6RDU - chains 1 and 7 of the 31 polymer chains in the assembly; structure by electron microscopy, 3.50 A resolution.

# Chain 1
Molecule: ATP synthase associated protein ASA1
Source organism: Polytomella sp. Pringsheim 198.80
Reference sequence: Q85JD5 (Q85JD5_9CHLO); residue numbers follow UniProt; this construct covers 1-618
Chain sequence (618 residues; row label = number of the first residue in the row):
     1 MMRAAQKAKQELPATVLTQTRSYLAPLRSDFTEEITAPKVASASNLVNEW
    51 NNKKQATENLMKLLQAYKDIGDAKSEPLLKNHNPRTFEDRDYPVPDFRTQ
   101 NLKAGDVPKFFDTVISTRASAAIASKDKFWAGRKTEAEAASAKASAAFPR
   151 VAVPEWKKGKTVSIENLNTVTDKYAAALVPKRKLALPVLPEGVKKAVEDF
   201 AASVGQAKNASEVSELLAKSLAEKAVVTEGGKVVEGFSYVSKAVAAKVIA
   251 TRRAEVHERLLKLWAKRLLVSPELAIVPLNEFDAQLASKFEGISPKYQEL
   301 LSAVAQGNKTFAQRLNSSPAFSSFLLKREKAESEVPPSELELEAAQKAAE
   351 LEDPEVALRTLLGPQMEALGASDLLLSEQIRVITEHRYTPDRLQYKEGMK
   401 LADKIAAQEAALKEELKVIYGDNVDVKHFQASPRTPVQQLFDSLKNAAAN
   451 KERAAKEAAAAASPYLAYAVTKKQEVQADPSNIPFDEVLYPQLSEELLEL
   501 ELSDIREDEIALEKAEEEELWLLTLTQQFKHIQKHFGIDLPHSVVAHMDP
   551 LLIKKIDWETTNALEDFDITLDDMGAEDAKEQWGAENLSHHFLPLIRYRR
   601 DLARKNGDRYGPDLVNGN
Unresolved in the structure: 1-22, 618

# Chain 7
Molecule: Mitochondrial ATP synthase associated protein ASA7
Source organism: Polytomella sp. Pringsheim 198.80
Reference sequence: D8V7I2 (D8V7I2_9CHLO); numbering as in UniProt (aligned over 1-190)
Chain sequence (190 residues; row label = number of the first residue in the row):
     1 MSSVRAGVEAGRRDLTTFTFSGLQDAPVAALSGSIKLNVAAKAGKAEVTV
    51 AAGAAKAATQVSAAALRKLSGSKISLAEVARISVLHSSIQNYLLSLSNER
   101 YQLLSQWPDFTTMYGKDFYYRAHPEDLKKFYDAADEYYKLYETVTEFDSL
   151 SALASQVVPNYAARRRSTVHPAIGSTVADGAFTNFLLSKQ
Unresolved in the structure: 1-14

# Interface between chain 1 and chain 7
Residue-residue contacts (106; chain 1 residue first):
  Tyr23(1) with Arg81(7); Ile82(7), hydrophobic; His86(7); Ser151(7); Ser155(7), hydrogen bond (backbone-side chain)
  Ala25(1) with Ser155(7)
  Pro26(1) with Pro159(7)
  Arg28(1) with Asn160(7); Ala163(7); Arg166(7), hydrogen bond (backbone-side chain)
  Ser29(1) with Arg166(7)
  Asp30(1) with Arg166(7), salt bridge
  Phe31(1) with Arg166(7); Thr168(7)
  Thr32(1) with Ala163(7), hydrogen bond (side chain-backbone); Arg166(7), hydrogen bond (backbone-backbone); Ser167(7), hydrogen bond (backbone-side chain); Thr168(7), hydrogen bond (backbone-backbone)
  Glu33(1) with Thr168(7)
  Ile35(1) with Val169(7), hydrophobic; Ile173(7), hydrophobic; Gly174(7)
  Thr36(1) with Arg164(7), hydrogen bond (backbone-side chain); Ser175(7)
  Ala37(1) with Ser175(7)
  Pro38(1) with Arg164(7)
  Leu46(1) with Arg100(7)
  Val47(1) with Leu103(7), hydrophobic
  Trp50(1) with Arg100(7); Leu103(7), hydrophobic; Leu104(7), hydrophobic; Trp107(7); Leu140(7), hydrophobic
  Lys53(1) with Trp107(7); Glu136(7), salt bridge
  Lys54(1) with Gln106(7); Trp107(7)
  Thr57(1) with Trp107(7)
  Leu60(1) with Lys129(7); Phe130(7), hydrophobic
  Met61(1) with Pro108(7); Asp109(7); Phe110(7), hydrophobic; Met113(7); Phe130(7), hydrophobic
  Leu63(1) with Asp126(7)
  Leu64(1) with Phe118(7); Ala122(7), hydrophobic; Phe130(7), hydrophobic
  Gln65(1) with Met113(7); Phe118(7)
  Tyr67(1) with Arg121(7); Ala122(7), hydrophobic; His123(7); Asp126(7), hydrogen bond
  Lys68(1) with Asp117(7), salt bridge; Phe118(7); Arg121(7)
  Gly71(1) with Arg121(7)
  Asp72(1) with Arg121(7), salt bridge
  Glu76(1) with Arg121(7), hydrogen bond (backbone-side chain)
  Pro77(1) with Arg121(7)
  Leu78(1) with Tyr120(7); Arg121(7)
  Leu79(1) with Tyr120(7), hydrophobic
  His82(1) with Tyr120(7), hydrogen bond (side chain-backbone); Ala122(7)
  Trp130(1) with Arg121(7); Ala122(7); His123(7), hydrogen bond (backbone-side chain)
  Lys134(1) with His123(7); Asp126(7), salt bridge; Lys129(7)
  Phe148(1) with Met113(7), hydrophobic
  Pro149(1) with Pro108(7); Asp109(7), hydrogen bond (backbone-backbone)
  Arg150(1) with Gln106(7), hydrogen bond (side chain-backbone); Trp107(7); Pro108(7); Asp109(7)
  Val151(1) with Ser105(7); Trp107(7), hydrogen bond (backbone-backbone); Pro108(7); Asp109(7); Tyr137(7)
  Val153(1) with Tyr101(7); Ser105(7); Tyr137(7); Tyr141(7), hydrophobic
  Pro154(1) with Tyr101(7), hydrogen bond (backbone-side chain); Tyr141(7)
  Trp156(1) with Leu94(7), hydrophobic; Asn98(7); Tyr101(7), hydrophobic; Gln102(7), hydrogen bond (backbone-side chain); Phe147(7), hydrophobic
  Lys157(1) with Asn98(7)
  Lys158(1) with Ser95(7); Asn98(7); Glu99(7), salt bridge
  Asp486(1) with Lys116(7), salt bridge
  Tyr490(1) with Gly115(7); Lys116(7), hydrogen bond (side chain-backbone); Asp117(7)
  Leu493(1) with Lys116(7); Tyr120(7), hydrophobic
Other interface residues (no listed pair), chain 1 (52 interface residues in all): Leu24, Asn51, Glu58, Lys126, Ala131
Other interface residues (no listed pair), chain 7 (57 interface residues in all): Ser97, Thr112, Tyr119, Pro124, Leu127, Ala133, Val144, Ala152, Ala178

# Overview
The interface between chain 1 and chain 7 involves 52 residues on one side and 57 on the other; the contacts
include 17 hydrogen bonds and 7 salt bridges. Among the polar pairs are Asp30(1)-Arg166(7), Lys53(1)-Glu136(7)
and Lys68(1)-Asp117(7).
Chain 1 is ATP synthase associated protein ASA1 and chain 7 is Mitochondrial ATP synthase associated protein
ASA7, both from Polytomella sp. Pringsheim 198.80; the structure, Cryo-EM structure of Polytomella F-ATP
synthase, Rotary substate 1E, monomer-masked refinement, was determined by electron microscopy together with
6RD4, 6RD5, 6RD6, 6RD7, 6RD8, 6RD9 and 46 further entries from the same study.
